5XM0 - chains F and J of the 10 polymer chains in the assembly; structure by X-ray diffraction, 2.87 A resolution.

Chain F:
Name: Histone H4
Organism: Mus musculus
Reference sequence: P62806 (H4_MOUSE); residues 0-102 here correspond to UniProt positions 1-103 (UniProt number = residue number + 1)
Amino-acid sequence (106 residues; each row starts with the number of its first residue; numbers below 1 keep their minus sign (Gly-3 is residue -3)):
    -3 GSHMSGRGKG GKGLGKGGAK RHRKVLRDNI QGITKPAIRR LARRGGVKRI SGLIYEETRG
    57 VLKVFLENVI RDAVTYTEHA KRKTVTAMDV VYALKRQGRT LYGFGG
Disordered / not traced: -3 to 18
Construct notes: expression tag (-3 to -1)

Chain J:
Molecule: 146-nt DNA strand
Organism: Homo sapiens
Sequence (146 nucleotides; row label = number of the first residue in the row):
   147 ATCAATATCC ACCTGCAGAT TCTACCAAAA GTGTATTTGG AAACTGCTCC ATCAAAAGGC
   207 ATGTTCAGCT GAATTCAGCT GAACATGCCT TTTGATGGAG CAGTTTCCAA ATACACTTTT
   267 GGTAGAATCT GCAGGTGGAT ATTGAT

Chain F / chain J interface:
Contacting residue pairs (7; chain F residue first):
  Arg19(F) - DT198(J)  salt bridge to the phosphate
  Thr30(F) - DA207(J)  phosphate contact
  Thr30(F) - DT208(J)  phosphate contact
  Pro32(F) - DA207(J)  phosphate contact
  Pro32(F) - DT208(J)  phosphate contact
  Arg36(F) - DA207(J)  salt bridge to the phosphate
  Arg45(F) - DT216(J)  sugar contact
Other interface residues (no listed pair), chain F (7 interface residues in all): Lys77, Thr80
Other interface residues (no listed pair), chain J (8 interface residues in all): DA187, DC196, DG214, DG217

In short:
7 residues of chain F and 8 residues of chain J are in contact, with 2 salt bridges. Among the polar pairs are
Arg19(F)-DT198(J) and Arg36(F)-DA207(J).
Chain F is Histone H4 (Mus musculus) and chain J is a 146-nt DNA strand (Homo sapiens); the structure, The
mouse nucleosome structure containing H2A, H2B type3-A, H3.3, and H4, was determined by X-ray diffraction
(same publication as 5XM1).
